PDB entry 3FUB | X-ray diffraction, 2.35 A resolution | chains A and B

[Chain A]
Name: GDNF family receptor alpha-1
Source organism: Rattus norvegicus
Notes: fragment: sequence database residues 145-425
Reference sequence: Q62997 (GFRA1_RAT); numbering as in UniProt (aligned over 145-425)
Sequence (281 residues; each row starts with the number of its first residue):
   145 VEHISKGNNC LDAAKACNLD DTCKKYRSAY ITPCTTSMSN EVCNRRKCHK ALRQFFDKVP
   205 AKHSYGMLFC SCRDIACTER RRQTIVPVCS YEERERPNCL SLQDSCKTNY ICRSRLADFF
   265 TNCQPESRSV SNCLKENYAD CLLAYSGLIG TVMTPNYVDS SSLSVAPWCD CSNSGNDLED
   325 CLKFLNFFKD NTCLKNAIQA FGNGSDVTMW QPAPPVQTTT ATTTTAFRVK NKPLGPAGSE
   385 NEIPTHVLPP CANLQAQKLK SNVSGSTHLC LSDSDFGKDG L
Not modelled in the structure: 145-149, 349-425
Disulfides: Cys154-Cys214, Cys161-Cys167, Cys178-Cys192, Cys187-Cys233, Cys216-Cys221, Cys243-Cys313, Cys250-Cys256, Cys267-Cys285, Cys277-Cys337, Cys315-Cys325

[Chain B]
Name: Glial cell line-derived neurotrophic factor
Source organism: Homo sapiens
Reference sequence: P39905 (GDNF_HUMAN); residues 1-134 here correspond to UniProt positions 78-211 (UniProt number = residue number + 77)
Sequence (134 residues; row label = number of the first residue in the row):
     1 SPDKQMAVLP RRERNRQAAA ANPENSRGKG RRGQRGKNRG CVLTAIHLNV TDLGLGYETK
    61 EELIFRYCSG SCDAAETTYD KILKNLSRNR RLVSDKVGQA CCRPIAFDDD LSFLDDNLVY
   121 HILRKHSAKR CGCI
Not modelled in the structure: 1-39, 93-95
Disulfides: Cys101 forms a disulfide with the same residue of a neighbouring copy of this chain
Disulfides: Cys41-Cys102, Cys68-Cys131, Cys72-Cys133
Covalent attachments: N-acetylglucosamine (NAG) linked to Asn49

[Interface between chain A and chain B]
Pairs across the interface - 30 pairs, chain A then chain B:
  Leu155(A) with Lys60(B)
  Ala158(A) with Glu61(B)
  Lys159(A) with Glu62(B)
  Asn162(A) with Glu61(B), hydrogen bond; Glu62(B), hydrogen bond (side chain-backbone); Leu111(B); Ser112(B), hydrogen bond (side chain-backbone)
  Leu163(A) with His47(B); Ile64(B), hydrophobic
  Lys168(A) with Asp110(B); Leu111(B)
  Lys169(A) with Asp109(B)
  Arg171(A) with Glu61(B), salt bridge; Ser112(B), hydrogen bond (side chain-backbone); Phe113(B)
  Ser172(A) with Asp110(B), hydrogen bond (side chain-backbone); Leu111(B), hydrogen bond (side chain-backbone); Ser112(B), hydrogen bond
  Ile175(A) with Ser112(B); Tyr120(B), hydrophobic; Ile122(B), hydrophobic
  Thr176(A) with Ile122(B)
  Thr179(A) with Tyr120(B)
  Ser181(A) with Val119(B)
  Glu223(A) with Leu118(B)
  Arg224(A) with Glu61(B), salt bridge; Leu114(B), hydrogen bond (side chain-backbone)
  Gln227(A) with Tyr120(B), hydrogen bond (backbone-side chain)
  Thr228(A) with Tyr120(B), hydrogen bond (backbone-side chain)
  Val230(A) with Tyr120(B), hydrophobic
Interface residues without a listed pair, chain B (16 interface residues in all): Leu63

[Summary]
The interface between chain A and chain B involves 18 residues on one side and 16 on the other, with 10
hydrogen bonds and 2 salt bridges. Among the polar pairs are Arg171(A)-Glu61(B), Arg224(A)-Glu61(B) and
Asn162(A)-Glu61(B). Covalently linked N-acetylglucosamine: at Asn49(B).
Here chain A is GDNF family receptor alpha-1 (Rattus norvegicus) and chain B is Glial cell line-derived
neurotrophic factor (Homo sapiens). Entry 3FUB (Crystal structure of GDNF-GFRalpha1 complex) was determined by
X-ray diffraction.
